7R9L - chain A; structure by X-ray diffraction, 2.33 A resolution.

Chain A:
Name: Hematopoietic progenitor kinase
From: Homo sapiens
Notes: EC 2.7.11.1
Reference sequence: Q92918 (M4K1_HUMAN); residues 2-293 here = UniProt positions 2-293
Chain sequence (297 residues; row label = number of the first residue in the row; numbering starts at 0):
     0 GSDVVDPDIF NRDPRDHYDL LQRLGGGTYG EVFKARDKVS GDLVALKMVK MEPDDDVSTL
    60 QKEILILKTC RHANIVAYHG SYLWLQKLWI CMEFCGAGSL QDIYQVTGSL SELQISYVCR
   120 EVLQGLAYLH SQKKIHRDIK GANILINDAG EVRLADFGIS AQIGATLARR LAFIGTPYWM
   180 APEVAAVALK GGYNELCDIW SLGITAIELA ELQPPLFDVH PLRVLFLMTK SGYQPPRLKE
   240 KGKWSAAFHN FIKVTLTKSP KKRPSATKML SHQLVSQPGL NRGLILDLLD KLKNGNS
Unresolved in the structure: 0-6, 163-166, 171-172, 295-296
Construct notes: expression tag (0-1, 294-296); conflict Ala171 (Ser in Q92918)
Curated features (UniProtKB/Swiss-Prot):
  - active site: Asp137 (Proton acceptor)
  - binding site (ATP): Leu23 to Val31, Lys46
  - modified residue (Phosphothreonine): Thr165, Thr175
Residues lining bound ligands: 2YE (2-amino-N,N-dimethyl-5-(1H-pyrrolo[2,3-b]pyridin-5-yl)benzamide): Gln21, Arg22, Leu23, Gly24, Tyr28, Ala44, Val75, Met91, Glu92, Phe93, Cys94, Gly95, Ala96, Gly97, Ser98, Asp101, Leu144
From the paper describing this entry:
  - binding site for 2YE: Gly24, Tyr28
  - conformationally variable residues (loop rearrangement): Gly24, Tyr28
  - binding site for 2YE: Asp101 (proposed by the authors, not directly observed)

Summary:
Bound to chain A: compound 2YE. UniProt lists active-site residue Asp137 and 10 ATP-binding residues. From the
paper: a binding site for 2YE at Gly24, Tyr28 and Asp101; conformational variability at Gly24 and Tyr28.
Chain A is Hematopoietic progenitor kinase (Homo sapiens); the structure, Crystal structure of HPK1 in complex
with compound 2, was determined by X-ray diffraction together with 7R9N, 7R9P and 7R9T from the same study.
